Entry 8G0A (electron microscopy, 2.90 A resolution); this record covers chains A and d of the 20 polymer chains in the assembly.

[Chain A]
Protein: ATP synthase subunit alpha
Source organism: Mycolicibacterium smegmatis MC2 155
Notes: EC 7.1.2.2
Reference sequence: A0R202 (ATPA_MYCS2); numbering as in UniProt (aligned over 1-548)
Sequence (548 residues; each row starts with the number of its first residue):
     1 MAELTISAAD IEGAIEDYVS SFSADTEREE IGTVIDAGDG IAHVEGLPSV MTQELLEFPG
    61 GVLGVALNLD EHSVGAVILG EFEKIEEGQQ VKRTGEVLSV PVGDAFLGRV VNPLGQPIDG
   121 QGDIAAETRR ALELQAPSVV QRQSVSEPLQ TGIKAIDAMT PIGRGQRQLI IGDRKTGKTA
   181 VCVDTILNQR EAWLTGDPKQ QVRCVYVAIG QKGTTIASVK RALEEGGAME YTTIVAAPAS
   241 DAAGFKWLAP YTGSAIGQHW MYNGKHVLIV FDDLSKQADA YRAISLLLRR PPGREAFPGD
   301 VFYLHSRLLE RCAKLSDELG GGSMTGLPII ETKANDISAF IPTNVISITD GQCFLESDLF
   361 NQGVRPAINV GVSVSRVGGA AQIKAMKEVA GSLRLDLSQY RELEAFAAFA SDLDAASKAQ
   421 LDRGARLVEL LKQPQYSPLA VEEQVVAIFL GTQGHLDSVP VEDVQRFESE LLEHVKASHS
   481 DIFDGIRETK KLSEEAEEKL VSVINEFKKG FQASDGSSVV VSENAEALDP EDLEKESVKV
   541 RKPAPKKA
Disordered / not traced: 1-6, 521-548
UniProt features mapped onto this chain:
  - binding site (ATP): Gly172 to Thr179
  - site: Ser373 (Required for activity)
Ion coordination: Mg2+: Thr179, Asp272 (together with ATP)
Small-molecule neighbours: ATP (adenosine-5'-triphosphate): Asp173, Arg174, Lys175, Thr176, Gly177, Lys178, Thr179, Ala180, Gln211, Asp272, Phe360, Arg365, Pro366, Gln433, Pro434, Gln435

[Chain d]
Protein: ATP synthase subunit b-delta
Source organism: Mycolicibacterium smegmatis MC2 155
Reference sequence: A0R203 (ATPFD_MYCS2); residues 1-445 here = UniProt positions 1-445
Sequence (445 residues; row label = number of the first residue in the row):
     1 MSIFIGQLIG FAVIAFIIVK WVVPPVRTLM RNQQEAVRAA LAESAEAAKK LADADAMHAK
    61 ALADAKAESE KVTEEAKQDS ERIAAQLSEQ AGSEAERIKA QGAQQIQLMR QQLIRQLRTG
   121 LGAEAVNKAA EIVRAHVADP QAQSATVDRF LSELEQMAPS SVVIDTAATS RLRAASRQSL
   181 AALVEKFDSV AGGLDADGLT NLADELASVA KLLLSETALN KHLAEPTDDS APKVRLLERL
   241 LSDKVSATTL DLLRTAVSNR WSTESNLIDA VEHTARLALL KRAEIAGEVD EVEEQLFRFG
   301 RVLDAEPRLS ALLSDYTTPA EGRVALLDKA LTGRPGVNQT AAALLSQTVG LLRGERADEA
   361 VIDLAELAVS RRGEVVAHVS AAAELSDAQR TRLTEVLSRI YGRPVSVQLH VDPELLGGLS
   421 ITVGDEVIDG SIASRLAAAQ TGLPD
Disordered / not traced: 158-168, 445

[Interface between chain A and chain d]
Contacting residue pairs - 39 pairs, chain A then chain d:
  Ile11(A) - Arg118(d)
  Ala14(A) - Arg118(d)
  Ile15(A) - Arg118(d)
  Ile15(A) - Leu121(d)  hydrophobic
  Ile15(A) - Gly122(d)
  Ile15(A) - Pro444(d)
  Tyr18(A) - Ala438(d)  hydrogen bond (side chain-backbone)
  Tyr18(A) - Ala439(d)  hydrogen bond (side chain-backbone)
  Tyr18(A) - Gly442(d)  hydrogen bond (side chain-backbone)
  Tyr18(A) - Leu443(d)
  Phe22(A) - Ala439(d)  hydrophobic
  Ala24(A) - Arg435(d)
  Thr26(A) - Asp429(d)
  Thr26(A) - Gly430(d)
  Glu27(A) - Val427(d)
  Arg28(A) - Tyr401(d)
  Arg28(A) - Val427(d)
  Arg28(A) - Ile428(d)
  Glu29(A) - Asp425(d)
  Glu29(A) - Glu426(d)
  Glu29(A) - Val427(d)  hydrogen bond (backbone-backbone)
  Glu30(A) - Asp425(d)
  Ile31(A) - Asp425(d)  hydrogen bond (backbone-backbone)
  Ile31(A) - Val427(d)  hydrophobic
  Pro48(A) - Asp425(d)
  Gly120(A) - Arg115(d)  hydrogen bond (backbone-side chain)
  Gln121(A) - Leu108(d)
  Gln121(A) - Arg115(d)
  Gly122(A) - Arg115(d)
  Arg190(A) - Arg97(d)
  Glu224(A) - Arg97(d)
  Glu224(A) - Gln101(d)
  Glu225(A) - Glu94(d)
  Glu225(A) - Arg97(d)  hydrogen bond (backbone-side chain)
  Gly227(A) - Arg97(d)
  Glu473(A) - Ile83(d)
  His474(A) - Asp79(d)  salt bridge
  Ala477(A) - Arg82(d)  hydrogen bond (backbone-side chain)
  Ser478(A) - Arg82(d)  hydrogen bond
Other interface residues (no listed pair), chain A (28 interface residues in all): Glu12, Asp25, Lys92, Gly226
Other interface residues (no listed pair), chain d (27 interface residues in all): Ile114, Phe150, Ile400

[Summary]
Chain A and chain d form an interface of 28 and 27 residues respectively, with 9 hydrogen bonds and 1 salt
bridge. Polar pairs include His474(A)-Asp79(d), Tyr18(A)-Ala438(d) and Tyr18(A)-Ala439(d). Ligands of chain A:
ATP. From UniProt: 8 ATP-binding residues on chain A.
Here chain A is ATP synthase subunit alpha and chain d is ATP synthase subunit b-delta, both from
Mycolicibacterium smegmatis MC2 155. Entry 8G0A (Cryo-EM structure of SQ31f-bound Mycobacterium smegmatis ATP
synthase rotational state 3) was determined by electron microscopy, deposited together with 8G07, 8G08, 8G09,
8G0B, 8G0C, 8G0D and 8G0E.
